Entry 9F0H (electron microscopy, 1.80 A resolution); this record covers chains C and Z of the 11 polymer chains in the assembly.

# Chain C
Name: Carboxysome shell protein CsoS1C
Organism: Halothiobacillus neapolitanus
UniProt: P45688 (CSOSC_HALNC); residue numbers follow UniProt; this construct covers 1-98
Chain sequence (98 residues; numbered 1 to 98; the number before each row is that of its first residue):
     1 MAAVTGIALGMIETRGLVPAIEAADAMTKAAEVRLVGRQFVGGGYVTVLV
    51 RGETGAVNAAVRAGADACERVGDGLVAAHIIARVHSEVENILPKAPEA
Not modelled in the structure: 1-5, 97-98

# Chain Z
Name: Carboxysome assembly protein CsoS2B
Organism: Halothiobacillus neapolitanus
UniProt: O85041 (CSOS2_HALNC); residues 592-869 here = UniProt positions 592-869
Chain sequence (279 residues; row label = number of the first residue in the row):
   591 MPFCTSTPEPEAQSTEQSLTCEGQIISGTSVDASDLVTGNEIGEQQLISG
   641 DAYVGAQQTGCLPTSPRFNQTGNVQSMGFKNTNQPEQNFAPGEVMPTDFS
   691 IQTPARSAQNRITGNDIAPSGRITGPGMLATGLITGTPEFRHAARELVGS
   741 PQPMAMAMANRNKAAQAPVVQPEVVATQEKPELVCAPRSDQMDRVSGEGK
   791 ERCHITGDDWSVNKHITGTAGQWASGRNPSMRGNARVVETSAFANRNVPK
   841 PEKPGSKITGSSGNDTQGSLITYSGGARG
Not modelled in the structure: 591-772, 825-828
Cystine bridges: Cys775-Cys793
Sequence notes: initiating methionine (591)

# Chain C / chain Z interface
Residue-residue contacts (18):
  Arg15(C) - Asn835(Z)
  Arg15(C) - Val838(Z)
  Glu22(C) - Ser864(Z)
  Glu22(C) - Gly865(Z)  hydrogen bond (side chain-backbone)
  Gly43(C) - Thr830(Z)
  Gly43(C) - Ser831(Z)
  Tyr45(C) - Thr830(Z)
  Ala67(C) - Gly865(Z)
  Ala67(C) - Gly866(Z)
  Glu69(C) - Pro841(Z)
  Arg70(C) - Pro841(Z)
  Arg70(C) - Pro844(Z)
  Arg70(C) - Gly865(Z)  hydrogen bond (side chain-backbone)
  Arg70(C) - Gly866(Z)
  Gly72(C) - Lys840(Z)
  Asp73(C) - Asn835(Z)
  Asp73(C) - Val838(Z)
  Asp73(C) - Lys840(Z)  salt bridge
Interface residues without a listed pair, chain C (13 interface residues in all): Asp25, Lys29, Asp66, Val71
Interface residues without a listed pair, chain Z (13 interface residues in all): Glu842, Thr862, Ala867

# In short
The chain C/chain Z interface involves 13 residues from each chain, with 2 hydrogen bonds and 1 salt bridge.
Among the polar pairs are Asp73(C)-Lys840(Z), Glu22(C)-Gly865(Z) and Arg70(C)-Gly865(Z).
Chain C is Carboxysome shell protein CsoS1C and chain Z is Carboxysome assembly protein CsoS2B, both from
Halothiobacillus neapolitanus; the structure, cryo-EM structure of carboxysomal mini-shell icosahedral
assembly from co-expression of CsoS1C, CsoS4A, and CsoS2-C (T = ..., was determined by electron microscopy,
deposited together with 8YVE, 8YVF and 8YVI.
